PDB entry 6NA6 | X-ray diffraction, 2.10 A resolution | chains B and C of the 4 polymer chains in the assembly

== Chain B (and C) ==
Protein: Putative crotonyl-CoA reductase
Source organism: Kitasatospora setae (strain ATCC 33774 / DSM 43861 / JCM 3304 / KCC A-0304 / NBRC 14216 / KM-6054)
Notes: chain C of this document is another copy of the same molecule, construct and numbering; everything in this record applies to it too
UniProt: E4N096 (E4N096_KITSK); numbering as in UniProt (aligned over 1-443)
Sequence (445 residues; each row starts with the number of its first residue; numbers below 1 keep their minus sign (Arg-1 is residue -1)):
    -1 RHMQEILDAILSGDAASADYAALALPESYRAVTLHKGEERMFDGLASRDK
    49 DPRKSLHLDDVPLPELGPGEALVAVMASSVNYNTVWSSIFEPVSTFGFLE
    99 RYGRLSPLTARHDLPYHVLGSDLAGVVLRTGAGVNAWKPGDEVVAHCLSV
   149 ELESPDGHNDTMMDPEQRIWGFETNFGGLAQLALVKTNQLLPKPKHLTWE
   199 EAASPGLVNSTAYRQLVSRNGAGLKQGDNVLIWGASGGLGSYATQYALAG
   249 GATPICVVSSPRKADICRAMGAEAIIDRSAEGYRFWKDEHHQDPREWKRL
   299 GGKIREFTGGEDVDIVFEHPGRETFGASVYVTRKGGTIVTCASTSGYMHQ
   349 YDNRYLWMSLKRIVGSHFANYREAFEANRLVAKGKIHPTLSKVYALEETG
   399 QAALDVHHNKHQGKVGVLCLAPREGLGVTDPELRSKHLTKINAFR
Construct notes: expression tag (-1 to 0)
Residues lining bound ligands: NADPH (NDP; NADPH dihydro-nicotinamide-adenine-dinucleotide phosphate): Tyr80, Trp84, Val206, Trp231, Gly232, Ser234, Gly235, Gly236, Leu237, Gly238, Val255, Val256, Ser257, Lys261, Arg276, His317, Pro318, Glu321, Thr322, Ala340, Ser341, Thr342, Ser343, Asn407
From the paper describing this entry:
  - binding site for NADPH: His365
  - mutagenesis - E151D, E151D/N157E/N218E (100-fold), N157E, N218E, K296A/R303A/Y328F: decreased catalytic activity
  - mutagenesis - Q165A (2-3-fold), K332A: decreased catalytic activity on crotonyl-CoA
  - mutagenesis - Q165A (4-fold): decreased catalytic activity on crotonyl-pantetheine

== Interface between chain B and chain C ==
Contacting residue pairs (44; chain B residue first):
  Pro66(B) - Pro66(C)  hydrophobic
  Leu103(B) - Asn133(C)
  Gly131(B) - Leu106(C)
  Val132(B) - Glu151(C)
  Asn133(B) - Glu151(C)  hydrogen bond (backbone-side chain)
  Ala134(B) - Glu151(C)  hydrogen bond (backbone-side chain)
  Leu150(B) - Leu150(C)  hydrophobic
  Glu151(B) - Gly131(C)
  Glu151(B) - Val132(C)
  Glu151(B) - Asn133(C)  hydrogen bond (side chain-backbone)
  Glu151(B) - Ala134(C)  hydrogen bond (side chain-backbone)
  Glu151(B) - Tyr369(C)
  Pro153(B) - Tyr369(C)
  Pro153(B) - Arg370(C)
  Pro153(B) - Phe373(C)  hydrophobic
  Asp154(B) - Arg370(C)  salt bridge
  His156(B) - Leu150(C)
  His156(B) - Asp158(C)
  His156(B) - Thr159(C)  hydrogen bond (backbone-backbone)
  His156(B) - Asn368(C)
  His156(B) - Tyr369(C)
  His156(B) - Arg370(C)
  Asn157(B) - Asn157(C)
  Asn157(B) - Asp158(C)
  Asn157(B) - Asn218(C)  hydrogen bond
  Asn157(B) - Asn368(C)  hydrogen bond
  Asn157(B) - Arg370(C)
  Asp158(B) - His156(C)
  Asp158(B) - Asn157(C)
  Thr159(B) - His156(C)  hydrogen bond (backbone-backbone)
  Met161(B) - Arg370(C)
  Thr185(B) - Glu151(C)  hydrogen bond
  Asn186(B) - Leu150(C)
  Asn218(B) - Asn157(C)  hydrogen bond
  Asn368(B) - His156(C)
  Asn368(B) - Asn157(C)  hydrogen bond
  Tyr369(B) - Glu151(C)
  Tyr369(B) - Ser152(C)
  Tyr369(B) - Pro153(C)  hydrophobic
  Tyr369(B) - His156(C)
  Arg370(B) - Pro153(C)
  Arg370(B) - Asp154(C)  hydrogen bond (side chain-backbone)
  Arg370(B) - His156(C)
  Phe373(B) - Pro153(C)  hydrophobic
Also at the interface, not in a pair above, chain B (25 interface residues in all): Ser104, Ala130, Ser152
Also at the interface, not in a pair above, chain C (22 interface residues in all): Ser104, Met161

== In short ==
The interface between chain B and chain C involves 25 residues on one side and 22 on the other, with 12
hydrogen bonds and 1 salt bridge. Polar contacts include Asp154(B)-Arg370(C), Asn133(B)-Glu151(C) and
Ala134(B)-Glu151(C). From the paper: a binding site for NADPH at His365(B); E151D, E151D/N157E/N218E and N157E
of chain B, among others, reduce catalytic activity; 7 substitutions were tested in all.
Both chains are Putative crotonyl-CoA reductase (Kitasatospora setae (strain ATCC 33774 / DSM 43861 / JCM 3304
/ KCC A-0304 / NBRC 14216 / KM-6054)). Entry 6NA6 (Serial Femtosecond X-ray Crystallography Structure of ECR
in complex with NADPH) was determined by X-ray diffraction, deposited together with 6NA4, 6NA3 and 6NA5.
